PDB entry 6YWX | electron microscopy, 3.10 A resolution | chains A and B of the 83 polymer chains in the assembly

Chain A:
Molecule: 23S rRNA
Organism: Neurospora crassa OR74A
Sequence (3464 nucleotides; each row starts with the number of its first residue; note: 28 numbers in that range are skipped by the numbering (no residue carries them; nothing is unmodelled there); a row labelled like 1655A-1655Z holds insertion residues (1655A, then the next letters in order)):
     1 AAAUGUAAUGGAUAUAAAGCUUAUGUUUAUAUAUAUAGACAUAUAUAAGU
    51 AUAUAAAGAGACUACUACCAAUAGCUACACUAUGUAUUAAGGAGAGUAUA
   101 ACUUAAUUUAUGUUUAUGAUUUUAUCAUACCCCUAAAAAUGACACCGAGG
   151 AGCAAGGGUCGGGUUAGCAUCCUGGUUCGUACACCUUGGUGACCUAGGCU
   201 AGUACCAGGUCCCCCUCUAAGGGACUUGUCCCCCUCUAAGGGACUUGCGU
   251 CGGUCCUAUCCUAGGCCGAAUAGGUGAAUAAAUACUUACGGACGGCCUUG
   301 GUCUGUCCUAGAGGUUAUCAACAUAUGAACUCUUAGAGAAAUUACUUAAU
   351 AAACGAAGUGAAUUGAAAUAUCUUAUUAACUUCAGGAAAAGAAAUCAAAC
   401 GAGAUUCUAUGAUUAGUGUGAACGAAAAUAGAGCAGCCUAUUAAAAUAAG
   451 UAAAAUGGCUUUAAAGCUGUUUGAAUAUUGUGGGGAACCUUCCUCAAAGG
   501 CUAAAUAUAAUACAUGAGUUACAGAGAAAAGUACCGUGAGGGAAAGCUUU
   551 GAAAUAGUAGUUUUAUAAGCAGCUCAAGCAAUAAGAAAGCGAGAGCGUAC
   601 CUUUUGCAUAAUGGGUCACCAAGUUAAUUUUAGAUGCGAGCGAAUUUAUU
   651 UAUGUUUUUACUGAUUAAACAAUAUAAUGAAUCAUAAUUAUUUUUGUAAC
   701 GAGUAUUAGUAUUAAAUCUUAAUUUAAUAUUAGUAUAAGUUUUCAGUAUG
   751 GCGGCUACAUAGCAUAAUCUAUGCAGCCAGCCAAUAAUUGGAUUUCCAAU
   801 CCAAUUUCGGUAAUAAAUAGAUGUGCAUAGUUAAACCGAUCAUUAAAAUA
   851 AUGAAUAGUGUCUAAAGUUAGACCCGAAGCCUGGUGAUCUUACUAUAGUC
   901 AGGACUAUAAAGGUCCGAACGGGUUAUCGUUGCAAAGAUAUCCGAAGAAC
   951 UAUGGUAAGCGAGUGAAAGACAACACUGACUAGGAUAGCUGGUUUUCUGC
  1001 GAAACCUAUAAUAGUAGGCAAUUUAAGUAACAUCUUAGUAGGUACAGAAC
  1051 UUAAUCUCAGACAAGAUGUAGAUUUUCAUACCUAUGUUUAGGUAUGAAAU
  1101 GCAUUUUUUUUUGUAUACAUCGGGGGAUCGUGAAGAUUUUAUCGGUGAGU
  1151 AUGUAGACUCGGAAUGACAAAGAUGAAUCUUGAAUAAUCAGACAUAGAAU
  1201 GAUAAGGUUGUAUGUCAAAAGGGAAACAGCCCAGAACAAGAGUUAAGGUU
  1251 CCAAAAUUAUUAUUAAGUGAAAUAAAGAAAGUUUUUAUAUAAGUCGACAA
  1301 GAAGAUGGGCUUGGAAGCAGCCAUAAUUUAAAGAUCUCGUAACAGAGCAC
  1351 UUGUUAAAUCUUAAAAGCAUCGAAAAUUUAACGGAUCUAAAUAAUAUACC
  1401 GAAACCUUGUCCAUAUGUAACAUUAGUAAUAAUAUGCUAUUAAUGUUAUU
  1451 UGAUGGGGUAGCAGAACGUUGAGUGAAUCUUAGAUUUUUUUUUUAUAACU
  1501 AAAUAUAGAUGAUAACUCAAGUGAGAAUGGUGACAUGAGUAACAAAAAAG
  1551 AGUUUAAGGUACCUAAAAGGUAUCUUAGAGUCUCGCCUAAAGCUUAUGGC
  1601 UACGUCAAGUAACGGCCUCUAAGUUUAUAAUCUGAAGAUUAUGACGAUGA
  1651 GAAAA
1655A-1655Z UAACGCGCAGAAGUGCGCUGCUUUGA
1656A-1656B UA
  1676 CUU
  1687 AUGGUACCAACAUUUAAAAGUGAAAAUUGUGCAGGAAGGAUCAGUAUCCU
  1737 UUCAUUCUUAUGUGGGGGAGUGGACAAAACUGAACAGAGUGUAUCUGAAC
  1787 ACAGAUGAGUCCACACCCCCCCCCAUGUAAUGAAUGAAUGACAAACCGUA
  1837 CCUAGAAUCUGAAACAAGUAAGCUAGUAGAGAAUACGAAGGCGUGAAUGA
  1887 GAUAACAAUCAUAAAGGAACUCGGCAAACUAACUACCGUAACUUAGGGAU
  1937 AAGGAGAGCUCAUUAGUCUCGAUUAAUACGAGUAAAAAGGAAGAAGCAUG
  1987 GAAUAUUGUUGUACGACUGUUUAAUUAAAACAAAGCACUUUGCAAAAAGA
  2037 CGAUAAGUCUAAGUAUUGAGUGUGAUUUCUGCCCGAUGCCGGCUGGUUAA
  2087 CGAAUUUUCUAAAUUGAAAAAAAAUUUGGUUUCAGAGGAACCCCCGGUUA
  2137 AUGGCGGCCUUAGCGUGAGGGUCCUAAGGUAGCGAAAUGCCUUGGCCGUU
  2187 AAAUGCGGUCUUGCAUGAAUGAUGUAACGAUACAACAGCUGUCUCUAUGA
  2237 UUGACUCAGUGAAAUUGGAAUAACUGUGCAGAUACAGUUUACCUCUAGUU
  2287 AGACGAGAAGACCCUAUGCAGCUUUACUGUUACUAAUUAUUGAAUACGAU
  2337 UCUGAAAAUUUCCAGUGUAAAAGGUAAUCGAUAAGAUAUAAUUGAAACAC
  2387 CUUUAUUUUUCUAUCGUAUUAUUAAACCUUAAAUUAAGGAACAAUUGUUA
  2437 GAAGACAGUUUAUGCGGGGCACAGGCCCCAUAAAGAGUAAAUGGGUGUGU
  2487 CUAAAAUUUAUAAAUUUAUGUUUGCAAUUUUUUAUAGUGAUUAUAUAUCA
  2537 AAUCAUCUUUAUGCUAUUCAUAGAGUGUAUUUAUUAUAUUCCUUGGGUAC
  2587 AGUAUAAAAAUUAUAUAUGUAUUAAUUUACAUAUAUUUUUUCUAAGAAAU
  2637 UAGGUAAGAUUUUGUUUAUAGAGAAAUUAGAUGUAAAAAAAAAAUCUUAU
  2687 GAGGGCGGUAUUUAAUAAUCCGCUUCUAAUAUUUUUUUGUAGUUAUUAUU
  2737 AUAAAUUUAAUAAUAAUCAUGUUUAUUACUUAAAAAGCUUAAUGGCUUAA
  2787 UCUUGCCUUACUGUUUGAUUAACAACAAAUCUUACAGUCGCGUAAGCGGG
  2837 GCAUAGGAUCACAAGAUACAAAAAGGAAAGAUCUUGGAUUUUUGGAAAAG
  2887 CUACGCUAGGGAUAACAGGCUAAUUUGCGCAAGAGUGUACAAAAUGAGUG
  2937 CGCGGUUUGGCACCUCGAUGUCGGCUUGACUAAUCCUCAUGGAUGCAGAA
  2987 ACUAUGUAGGGUACGACUGUUCGUCGAUUAAAAAGUUACAUGAGCUGGGU
  3037 UAAAUACGUCGUGAGACAGUAUGGUUUCUAUCUUCUAGAGGGAAUUAGAA
  3087 UAUAAUAAGGAUUAACCUUUGUACGAAAGGAACAUGGGGUACUAUUGUUA
  3137 UACCUAGUUGUAUAACAGUUUUAUUAACCUCUGGUUUACCUGUUGUUUAU
  3187 GUGCCUUAUAUUAAUUUCAUGUGUGAUGCUCCGCAAGGAUAUUACAGGGA
  3237 UGUUACCGUCACUUGAGUAAAUACAAUAGCAUAAGCAUGGCAGGAAAGCU
  3287 AAGUUAGUCAAAAAUAAGUGCUGAAAGCAUAUAGGCACGAAAUUUACCUU
  3337 AAGAUAUUUCUUAAAUAUACGUAAGAAAAUAUUACGUUAAUAGGCUUAGU
  3387 UUGUAAUAAUCUAGAGAUUUUAAGGAACUAAGUACUAAUUUUAUAAAAAA
  3437 CUGAAUGAUUAAUAUAUCUUACAUUUUC
Unresolved in the structure: 1-4, 35-40, 121-309, 646-817, 1084-1089, 1433-1437, 1655A-1655Z, 1656A-1656B, 1687, 1728-1828, 1959-1963, 2493-2504, 2525-2528, 2561-2576, 2695-2703, 2738-2743, 2953-2957, 3135-3148, 3194-3231, 3460-3464
Bound ions: K+ site 1 near A105 (its only coordinating residue here); Mg2+ site 1 near A328 (its only coordinating residue here); Mg2+ site 2 near A335 (its only coordinating residue here); Mg2+ site 3: A335, G336; Mg2+ site 4 near A367 (its only coordinating residue here); Mg2+ site 5 near G411 (its only coordinating residue here); Mg2+ site 6 near A415 (its only coordinating residue here); Mg2+ site 7: A448, A497; Mg2+ site 8: A453, G466; Mg2+ site 9 near A453 (its only coordinating residue here); K+ site 2 near A465 (its only coordinating residue here); Mg2+ site 10: A486, A2859; 110 more Mg2+ sites not listed; 28 more K+ sites not listed
Ligand contacts:
  - NAD (nicotinamide-adenine-dinucleotide): A2755, G2757, U2759, U2760
  - spermine (SPM): G1248, U1249, U1250, C1251, A1270, A1271, C1382, G1383, G1384, U1392

Chain B:
Protein: 60S ribosomal protein L2
Organism: Neurospora crassa OR74A
Reference sequence: Q7SCX7 (Q7SCX7_NEUCR); numbering as in UniProt (aligned over 1-383)
Sequence (383 residues; each row starts with the number of its first residue):
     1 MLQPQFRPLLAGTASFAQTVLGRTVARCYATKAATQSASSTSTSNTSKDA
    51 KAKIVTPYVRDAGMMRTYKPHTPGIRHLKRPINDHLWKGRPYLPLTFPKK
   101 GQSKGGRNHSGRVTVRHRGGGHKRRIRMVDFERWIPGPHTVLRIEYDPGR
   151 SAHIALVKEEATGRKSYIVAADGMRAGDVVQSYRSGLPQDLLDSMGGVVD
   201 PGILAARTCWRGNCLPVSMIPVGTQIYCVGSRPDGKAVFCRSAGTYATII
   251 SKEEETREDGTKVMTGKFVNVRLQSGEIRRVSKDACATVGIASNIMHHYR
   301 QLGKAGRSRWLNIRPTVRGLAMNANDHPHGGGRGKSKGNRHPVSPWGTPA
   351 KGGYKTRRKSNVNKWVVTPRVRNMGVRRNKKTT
Unresolved in the structure: 1-53, 255-263, 380-383
Bound ions: Mg2+: Thr316 (shared with A2019(A), G2060(A) of chain A)

Interface between chain A and chain B:
Contacting residue pairs (316):
  A892(A) - Arg107(B)  hydrogen bond to the sugar
  A892(A) - Arg314(B)  hydrogen bond to the phosphate
  C893(A) - Gly105(B)  sugar contact
  C893(A) - Arg107(B)  hydrogen bond to the sugar
  C893(A) - Gly119(B)  phosphate contact
  C893(A) - Gly120(B)  phosphate contact
  C893(A) - Arg314(B)  salt bridge to the phosphate
  U894(A) - Gly101(B)  sugar contact
  U894(A) - Gln102(B)  sugar contact
  U894(A) - Lys104(B)  salt bridge to the phosphate
  U894(A) - Gly119(B)  phosphate contact
  U894(A) - Gly120(B)  hydrogen bond to the phosphate
  A895(A) - Lys100(B)  phosphate contact
  A895(A) - Gly101(B)  phosphate contact
  U896(A) - Lys123(B)  salt bridge to the phosphate
  U906(A) - Lys69(B)  hydrogen bond to the phosphate
  A907(A) - Tyr58(B)  stacking on the base
  A907(A) - Lys69(B)  salt bridge to the phosphate
  A911(A) - Tyr58(B)  sugar contact
  G912(A) - His71(B)  sugar contact
  G912(A) - Thr72(B)  phosphate contact
  G913(A) - Thr72(B)  hydrogen bond to the phosphate
  G913(A) - Pro73(B)  base contact
  G913(A) - Gly74(B)  phosphate contact
  G913(A) - Ile75(B)  phosphate contact
  G913(A) - Lys304(B)  salt bridge to the phosphate
  G913(A) - Ala305(B)  hydrogen bond to the base
  G913(A) - Gly306(B)  hydrogen bond to the base
  U914(A) - Thr72(B)  sugar contact
  A948(A) - Lys304(B)  salt bridge to the phosphate
  A948(A) - Ala305(B)  base contact
  A948(A) - Gly306(B)  sugar contact
  A948(A) - Arg309(B)  hydrogen bond to the base
  A948(A) - Trp310(B)  hydrogen bond to the phosphate
  A948(A) - Pro315(B)  base contact
  G955(A) - Gln102(B)  base contact
  U956(A) - Gln102(B)  hydrogen bond to the sugar
  U956(A) - Gly111(B)  sugar contact
  A957(A) - Ser110(B)  sugar contact
  A957(A) - Gly111(B)  sugar contact
  A957(A) - Arg112(B)  hydrogen bond to the phosphate
  A958(A) - Arg112(B)  salt bridge to the phosphate
  G963(A) - Arg112(B)  sugar contact
  U964(A) - Arg112(B)  phosphate contact
  U964(A) - Val113(B)  hydrogen bond to the phosphate
  G965(A) - Arg314(B)  salt bridge to the phosphate
  G965(A) - Asp326(B)  hydrogen bond to the base
  A966(A) - Arg314(B)  salt bridge to the phosphate
  A966(A) - Pro315(B)  sugar contact
  A966(A) - Val317(B)  sugar contact
  A967(A) - Val317(B)  base contact
  A967(A) - Ala321(B)  hydrogen bond to the sugar
  A967(A) - Met322(B)  base contact
  A967(A) - Asp326(B)  base contact
  A968(A) - Ala321(B)  phosphate contact
  G969(A) - Asn323(B)  hydrogen bond to the sugar
  G969(A) - Asn325(B)  base contact
  G978(A) - Asn325(B)  hydrogen bond to the base
  A1621(A) - Lys100(B)  hydrogen bond to the sugar
  A1622(A) - Lys100(B)  phosphate contact
  A1622(A) - Gly101(B)  phosphate contact
  A1622(A) - Gln102(B)  phosphate contact
  G1623(A) - Gly101(B)  phosphate contact
  G1623(A) - Gln102(B)  hydrogen bond to the phosphate
  U1639(A) - His109(B)  phosphate contact
  U1640(A) - His109(B)  phosphate contact
  G1689(A) - Pro91(B)  sugar contact
  G1689(A) - Tyr92(B)  hydrogen bond to the phosphate
  G1689(A) - Leu93(B)  hydrogen bond to the sugar
  G1689(A) - Pro94(B)  base contact
  G1689(A) - Lys165(B)  salt bridge to the phosphate
  G1690(A) - Trp87(B)  sugar contact
  G1690(A) - Gly89(B)  base contact
  G1690(A) - Arg90(B)  hydrogen bond to the base
  G1690(A) - Arg143(B)  salt bridge to the phosphate
  C1693(A) - Arg90(B)  hydrogen bond to the sugar
  U1716(A) - Lys88(B)  salt bridge to the phosphate
  G1717(A) - Lys88(B)  salt bridge to the phosphate
  C1718(A) - Tyr68(B)  phosphate contact
  C1718(A) - Arg80(B)  sugar contact
  A1719(A) - Arg80(B)  salt bridge to the phosphate
  A1719(A) - His122(B)  base contact
  A1719(A) - Arg307(B)  salt bridge to the phosphate
  A1719(A) - Trp310(B)  stacking on the base
  A1719(A) - Leu311(B)  sugar contact
  G1720(A) - Trp87(B)  hydrogen bond to the base
  G1720(A) - Lys88(B)  base contact
  G1720(A) - Gly89(B)  hydrogen bond to the base
  G1720(A) - His122(B)  sugar contact
  G1720(A) - Lys123(B)  sugar contact
  G1720(A) - Arg124(B)  salt bridge to the phosphate
  G1720(A) - Arg127(B)  hydrogen bond to the sugar
  G1720(A) - Tyr146(B)  hydrogen bond to the phosphate
  G1720(A) - Pro148(B)  phosphate contact
  G1721(A) - Arg90(B)  salt bridge to the phosphate
  G1721(A) - Pro91(B)  phosphate contact
  G1721(A) - His122(B)  base contact
  G1721(A) - Lys123(B)  sugar contact
  G1721(A) - Arg124(B)  phosphate contact
  G1721(A) - Arg125(B)  hydrogen bond to the phosphate
  G1721(A) - Arg127(B)  salt bridge to the phosphate
  A1722(A) - Arg90(B)  salt bridge to the phosphate
  A1722(A) - Pro98(B)  sugar contact
  A1722(A) - Lys100(B)  hydrogen bond to the sugar
  A1722(A) - Lys123(B)  hydrogen bond to the sugar
  A1722(A) - Arg125(B)  salt bridge to the phosphate
  A1723(A) - Pro98(B)  sugar contact
  A1723(A) - Lys100(B)  sugar contact
  A1723(A) - Arg125(B)  salt bridge to the phosphate
  U1930(A) - Arg76(B)  hydrogen bond to the sugar
  A1931(A) - Pro70(B)  phosphate contact
  G1932(A) - Thr56(B)  phosphate contact
  G1932(A) - Arg60(B)  salt bridge to the phosphate
  G1932(A) - Lys69(B)  sugar contact
  G1932(A) - Pro70(B)  base contact
  G1932(A) - His71(B)  sugar contact
  G1932(A) - Arg76(B)  hydrogen bond to the base
  A2002(A) - Pro73(B)  hydrogen bond to the base
  A2002(A) - His77(B)  base contact
  C2003(A) - Pro73(B)  base contact
  C2017(A) - Arg318(B)  salt bridge to the phosphate
  C2017(A) - Ala321(B)  sugar contact
  A2018(A) - Pro315(B)  phosphate contact
  A2018(A) - Thr316(B)  sugar contact
  A2018(A) - Val317(B)  phosphate contact
  A2018(A) - Arg318(B)  salt bridge to the phosphate
  A2019(A) - Ala305(B)  sugar contact
  A2019(A) - Pro315(B)  phosphate contact
  A2019(A) - Thr316(B)  hydrogen bond to the phosphate
  A2020(A) - Leu302(B)  phosphate contact
  A2020(A) - Gly303(B)  hydrogen bond to the sugar
  A2020(A) - Lys304(B)  sugar contact
  A2020(A) - Ala305(B)  sugar contact
  A2020(A) - Ser308(B)  sugar contact
  G2021(A) - Gln301(B)  phosphate contact
  G2021(A) - Leu302(B)  hydrogen bond to the phosphate
  C2024(A) - Lys351(B)  base contact
  C2024(A) - Gly375(B)  phosphate contact
  C2024(A) - Arg378(B)  salt bridge to the phosphate
  U2025(A) - Ala350(B)  base contact
  U2025(A) - Gly353(B)  phosphate contact
  U2025(A) - Asn373(B)  hydrogen bond to the phosphate
  U2025(A) - Met374(B)  phosphate contact
  U2025(A) - Gly375(B)  hydrogen bond to the phosphate
  U2025(A) - Arg378(B)  salt bridge to the phosphate
  U2026(A) - Gly353(B)  phosphate contact
  U2026(A) - Tyr354(B)  sugar contact
  U2026(A) - Lys355(B)  phosphate contact
  U2026(A) - Thr356(B)  hydrogen bond to the sugar
  U2026(A) - Arg372(B)  salt bridge to the phosphate
  U2027(A) - Lys355(B)  phosphate contact
  U2027(A) - Thr356(B)  sugar contact
  U2027(A) - Arg357(B)  phosphate contact
  U2027(A) - Arg370(B)  salt bridge to the phosphate
  U2027(A) - Arg372(B)  salt bridge to the phosphate
  G2028(A) - Val238(B)  base contact
  G2028(A) - Phe239(B)  base contact
  G2028(A) - Leu273(B)  base contact
  G2028(A) - Gln274(B)  base contact
  G2028(A) - Ser275(B)  hydrogen bond to the base
  G2028(A) - Glu277(B)  hydrogen bond to the sugar
  G2028(A) - Arg279(B)  phosphate contact
  G2028(A) - Arg357(B)  salt bridge to the phosphate
  G2028(A) - Asn363(B)  hydrogen bond to the sugar
  G2028(A) - Arg370(B)  salt bridge to the phosphate
  C2029(A) - Val238(B)  sugar contact
  C2029(A) - Phe239(B)  sugar contact
  C2029(A) - Arg279(B)  salt bridge to the phosphate
  C2029(A) - Arg357(B)  salt bridge to the phosphate
  C2029(A) - Asn363(B)  phosphate contact
  A2030(A) - Ser231(B)  hydrogen bond to the phosphate
  A2030(A) - Arg232(B)  salt bridge to the phosphate
  A2030(A) - Val238(B)  phosphate contact
  A2030(A) - Phe268(B)  base contact
  A2030(A) - Ser282(B)  base contact
  A2030(A) - Trp365(B)  hydrogen bond to the sugar
  A2031(A) - Arg232(B)  hydrogen bond to the base
  A2032(A) - Arg358(B)  hydrogen bond to the sugar
  A2034(A) - Thr356(B)  hydrogen bond to the sugar
  A2034(A) - Arg358(B)  salt bridge to the phosphate
  G2035(A) - Thr114(B)  hydrogen bond to the base
  G2035(A) - Val115(B)  base contact
  G2035(A) - Thr356(B)  phosphate contact
  A2036(A) - Thr114(B)  base contact
  A2036(A) - Trp346(B)  sugar contact
  C2037(A) - Asn108(B)  base contact
  C2037(A) - Ser110(B)  sugar contact
  C2037(A) - Thr114(B)  sugar contact
  C2037(A) - Trp346(B)  phosphate contact
  G2043(A) - His109(B)  base contact
  U2044(A) - Asn108(B)  hydrogen bond to the base
  U2044(A) - His109(B)  hydrogen bond to the sugar
  C2045(A) - Ser103(B)  phosphate contact
  C2045(A) - Gly106(B)  sugar contact
  C2045(A) - Arg107(B)  sugar contact
  C2045(A) - Asn108(B)  sugar contact
  C2045(A) - Thr114(B)  hydrogen bond to the base
  C2045(A) - Val115(B)  base contact
  U2046(A) - Lys99(B)  salt bridge to the phosphate
  U2046(A) - Ser103(B)  phosphate contact
  U2046(A) - Val115(B)  sugar contact
  U2046(A) - Arg118(B)  hydrogen bond to the phosphate
  A2047(A) - Arg118(B)  salt bridge to the phosphate
  A2048(A) - Phe97(B)  base contact
  A2048(A) - Lys99(B)  salt bridge to the phosphate
  A2048(A) - Ile126(B)  sugar contact
  A2048(A) - Met128(B)  base contact
  G2049(A) - Phe131(B)  phosphate contact
  G2049(A) - Gly149(B)  sugar contact
  G2049(A) - Arg150(B)  salt bridge to the phosphate
  G2049(A) - Arg241(B)  salt bridge to the phosphate
  U2050(A) - Arg150(B)  salt bridge to the phosphate
  U2050(A) - Lys236(B)  base contact
  U2050(A) - Val238(B)  hydrogen bond to the sugar
  U2050(A) - Phe239(B)  sugar contact
  U2050(A) - Cys240(B)  hydrogen bond to the sugar
  U2050(A) - Arg241(B)  salt bridge to the phosphate
  U2050(A) - Ser242(B)  phosphate contact
  A2051(A) - Cys240(B)  hydrogen bond to the phosphate
  A2051(A) - Arg241(B)  hydrogen bond to the phosphate
  A2051(A) - Ser242(B)  hydrogen bond to the phosphate
  A2051(A) - Thr245(B)  hydrogen bond to the phosphate
  A2051(A) - Gln274(B)  sugar contact
  A2051(A) - Ser275(B)  hydrogen bond to the sugar
  A2051(A) - Arg370(B)  hydrogen bond to the base
  U2052(A) - Ser151(B)  sugar contact
  U2052(A) - Ser242(B)  hydrogen bond to the sugar
  U2052(A) - Ala243(B)  hydrogen bond to the sugar
  U2052(A) - Gly244(B)  base contact
  U2052(A) - Gln274(B)  base contact
  U2052(A) - Asn294(B)  base contact
  U2052(A) - Ile295(B)  hydrogen bond to the base
  U2052(A) - His297(B)  base contact
  U2052(A) - His298(B)  stacking on the base
  U2053(A) - Ser242(B)  sugar contact
  U2053(A) - His297(B)  salt bridge to the phosphate
  G2054(A) - Arg118(B)  hydrogen bond to the phosphate
  A2055(A) - Val115(B)  phosphate contact
  A2055(A) - Arg118(B)  salt bridge to the phosphate
  G2056(A) - Arg116(B)  salt bridge to the phosphate
  G2056(A) - His117(B)  salt bridge to the phosphate
  G2056(A) - Ser344(B)  sugar contact
  G2056(A) - Pro345(B)  phosphate contact
  G2056(A) - Ala350(B)  hydrogen bond to the base
  U2057(A) - Arg116(B)  salt bridge to the phosphate
  U2057(A) - His327(B)  salt bridge to the phosphate
  U2057(A) - His329(B)  hydrogen bond to the phosphate
  U2057(A) - Pro342(B)  sugar contact
  U2057(A) - Val343(B)  sugar contact
  U2057(A) - Pro345(B)  phosphate contact
  U2057(A) - Ala350(B)  sugar contact
  U2057(A) - Lys351(B)  hydrogen bond to the base
  G2058(A) - Arg318(B)  phosphate contact
  G2058(A) - Gly319(B)  hydrogen bond to the phosphate
  G2058(A) - Leu320(B)  hydrogen bond to the phosphate
  G2058(A) - His329(B)  salt bridge to the phosphate
  G2058(A) - Lys337(B)  phosphate contact
  U2059(A) - Arg318(B)  salt bridge to the phosphate
  U2059(A) - Leu320(B)  phosphate contact
  G2060(A) - Arg318(B)  hydrogen bond to the base
  A2061(A) - His77(B)  hydrogen bond to the base
  U2062(A) - His77(B)  sugar contact
  G2067(A) - Arg377(B)  salt bridge to the phosphate
  U2073(A) - His341(B)  hydrogen bond to the base
  G2074(A) - His341(B)  hydrogen bond to the sugar
  C2075(A) - Gly352(B)  hydrogen bond to the sugar
  C2075(A) - Gly353(B)  sugar contact
  C2075(A) - Tyr354(B)  hydrogen bond to the sugar
  C2076(A) - Gly352(B)  sugar contact
  C2076(A) - Gly353(B)  sugar contact
  C2076(A) - Tyr354(B)  phosphate contact
  C2076(A) - Lys355(B)  phosphate contact
  G2077(A) - Lys355(B)  salt bridge to the phosphate
  G2133(A) - Met374(B)  hydrogen bond to the sugar
  U2134(A) - Met374(B)  hydrogen bond to the sugar
  U2134(A) - Gly375(B)  sugar contact
  U2134(A) - Val376(B)  sugar contact
  A2136(A) - Arg377(B)  salt bridge to the phosphate
  A2137(A) - Pro342(B)  sugar contact
  A2137(A) - Lys351(B)  salt bridge to the phosphate
  U2138(A) - Lys337(B)  salt bridge to the phosphate
  U2138(A) - Asn339(B)  hydrogen bond to the sugar
  U2138(A) - Arg340(B)  hydrogen bond to the sugar
  U2138(A) - His341(B)  base contact
  G2139(A) - Lys337(B)  phosphate contact
  G2139(A) - Gly338(B)  phosphate contact
  G2139(A) - Asn339(B)  hydrogen bond to the phosphate
  U2206(A) - Lys337(B)  salt bridge to the phosphate
  G2207(A) - Lys335(B)  salt bridge to the phosphate
  C2308(A) - Ala324(B)  phosphate contact
  C2308(A) - Asn325(B)  phosphate contact
  U2309(A) - Ala324(B)  phosphate contact
  U2320(A) - Lys359(B)  phosphate contact
  A2321(A) - Lys359(B)  salt bridge to the phosphate
  G2424(A) - Lys267(B)  salt bridge to the phosphate
  G2425(A) - Lys364(B)  sugar contact
  A2430(A) - Ser360(B)  hydrogen bond to the phosphate
  A2439(A) - Trp346(B)  base contact
  A2441(A) - Arg340(B)  salt bridge to the phosphate
  A2889(A) - Arg333(B)  phosphate contact
  C2890(A) - Arg333(B)  salt bridge to the phosphate
  A3042(A) - Gly334(B)  phosphate contact
  A3042(A) - Lys335(B)  phosphate contact
  C3043(A) - Gly334(B)  phosphate contact
  C3043(A) - Lys335(B)  hydrogen bond to the phosphate
  U3048(A) - Asn339(B)  hydrogen bond to the sugar
  G3049(A) - Gly338(B)  sugar contact
  G3049(A) - Asn339(B)  sugar contact
  A3050(A) - Gly331(B)  phosphate contact
  A3050(A) - Gly332(B)  phosphate contact
  A3050(A) - Ser336(B)  hydrogen bond to the phosphate
  A3050(A) - Gly338(B)  phosphate contact
  G3051(A) - Gly331(B)  phosphate contact
  G3051(A) - Gly332(B)  hydrogen bond to the phosphate
  G3051(A) - Arg333(B)  hydrogen bond to the base
  A3052(A) - Arg333(B)  salt bridge to the phosphate
Other interface residues (no listed pair), chain A (124 interface residues in all): A1692, C2022, A2023, U2135, A2212, U2310, A2429, G2440, A3040
Other interface residues (no listed pair), chain B (157 interface residues in all): Val59, Arg66, Gly121, Pro233, Arg300, Asn312, Gly330, Gly347, Thr348

Overview:
The interface between chain A and chain B involves 124 residues on one side and 157 on the other, with 86
hydrogen bonds, 62 salt bridges and 3 aromatic stacking contacts. Polar pairs include G913(A)-Ala305(B),
G913(A)-Gly306(B) and A948(A)-Arg309(B). Chain A binds spermine and NAD.
Here chain A is 23S rRNA and chain B is 60S ribosomal protein L2, both from Neurospora crassa OR74A. Entry
6YWX (The structure of the mitoribosome from Neurospora crassa with tRNA bound to the E-site) was determined
by electron microscopy (same publication as 6YW5, 6YWE, 6YWS, 6YWV and 6YWY).
